4QWF - chains O and P of the 28 polymer chains in the assembly; structure by X-ray diffraction, 3.00 A resolution.

== Chain O ==
Name: Proteasome subunit alpha type-2
Source organism: Saccharomyces cerevisiae
Notes: engineered mutation(s): M45I
Reference sequence: P23639 (PSA2_YEAST); residue numbers follow UniProt; this construct covers 1-250
Sequence (250 residues; numbered 1 to 250; the number before each row is that of its first residue):
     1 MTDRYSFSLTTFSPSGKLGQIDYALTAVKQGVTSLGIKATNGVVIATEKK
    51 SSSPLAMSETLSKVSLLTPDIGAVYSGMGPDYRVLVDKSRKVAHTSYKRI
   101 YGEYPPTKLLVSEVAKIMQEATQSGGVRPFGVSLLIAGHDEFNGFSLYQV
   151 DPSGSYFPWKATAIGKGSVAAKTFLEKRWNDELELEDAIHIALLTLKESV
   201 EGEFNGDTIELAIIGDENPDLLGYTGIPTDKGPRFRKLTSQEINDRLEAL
UniProt features mapped onto this chain:
  - cross-link: K108 (Glycyl lysine isopeptide (Lys-Gly) (interchain with G-Cter in ubiquitin))

== Chain P ==
Name: Proteasome subunit alpha type-3
Source organism: Saccharomyces cerevisiae
Reference sequence: P23638 (PSA3_YEAST); residues 0-257 here correspond to UniProt positions 1-258 (UniProt number = residue number + 1)
Sequence (258 residues; each row starts with the number of its first residue; numbering starts at 0):
     0 MGSRRYDSRTTIFSPEGRLYQVEYALESISHAGTAIGIMASDGIVLAAER
    50 KVTSTLLEQDTSTEKLYKLNDKIAVAVAGLTADAEILINTARIHAQNYLK
   100 TYNEDIPVEILVRRLSDIKQGYTQHGGLRPFGVSFIYAGYDDRYGYQLYT
   150 SNPSGNYTGWKAISVGANTSAAQTLLQMDYKDDMKVDDAIELALKTLSKT
   200 TDSSALTYDRLEFATIRKGANDGEVYQKIFKPQEIKDILVKTGITKKDED
   250 EEADEDMK
Unresolved in the structure: 0, 245-257
UniProt features mapped onto this chain:
  - cross-link (Glycyl lysine isopeptide (Lys-Gly)): K99 (interchain with G-Cter in ubiquitin), K198 (interchain with G-Cter in ubiquitin), K230 (interchain with G-Cter in ubiquitin)

== How chain O and chain P interact ==
Pairs across the interface (60; chain O residue first):
  R4(O) - S2(P)  hydrogen bond (backbone-side chain)
  Y5(O) - S2(P)
  Y5(O) - Y5(P)
  S6(O) - G125(P)
  S6(O) - L127(P)
  F7(O) - S2(P)
  F7(O) - Y5(P)
  F7(O) - D6(P)
  F7(O) - G126(P)
  S8(O) - G126(P)  hydrogen bond (backbone-backbone)
  S8(O) - L127(P)
  S8(O) - R128(P)  hydrogen bond (side chain-backbone)
  T10(O) - R128(P)
  T11(O) - S7(P)
  T11(O) - T9(P)
  T11(O) - Q20(P)
  F12(O) - Q20(P)  hydrogen bond (backbone-side chain)
  F12(O) - Y23(P)
  F12(O) - A24(P)  hydrophobic
  F12(O) - R128(P)
  F12(O) - P129(P)
  F12(O) - G131(P)
  S13(O) - Y23(P)
  P14(O) - Y23(P)  hydrophobic
  P14(O) - E26(P)
  S15(O) - E26(P)
  G16(O) - Y23(P)
  G16(O) - S27(P)  hydrogen bond (backbone-side chain)
  K38(O) - E57(P)  salt bridge
  S112(O) - E84(P)
  K116(O) - I85(P)
  Q119(O) - A81(P)
  Q119(O) - D82(P)  hydrogen bond
  Q119(O) - I85(P)
  Q119(O) - R128(P)
  T122(O) - R128(P)  hydrogen bond (backbone-side chain)
  Q123(O) - Y121(P)
  Q123(O) - L127(P)
  Q123(O) - R128(P)  hydrogen bond (side chain-backbone)
  Q123(O) - F130(P)
  G125(O) - L127(P)
  S153(O) - A81(P)
  G154(O) - A81(P)
  S155(O) - A81(P)
  Y156(O) - E84(P)  hydrogen bond
  F157(O) - L56(P)  hydrophobic
  P158(O) - L56(P)
  P158(O) - E57(P)  hydrogen bond (backbone-backbone)
  P158(O) - T60(P)
  P158(O) - S61(P)
  W159(O) - S53(P)
  W159(O) - L55(P)
  W159(O) - L56(P)
  K160(O) - T54(P)
  K160(O) - L55(P)  hydrogen bond (backbone-backbone)
  K160(O) - L56(P)
  K160(O) - E57(P)
  A161(O) - L55(P)
  L175(O) - L55(P)  hydrophobic
  E176(O) - T54(P)
Interface residues without a listed pair, chain O (34 interface residues in all): L18, S124, Y148, W179
Interface residues without a listed pair, chain P (32 interface residues in all): H30, L79, T80

== In short ==
34 residues of chain O face 32 of chain P across their interface, with 11 hydrogen bonds and 1 salt bridge.
Polar contacts include K38(O)-E57(P), R4(O)-S2(P) and S8(O)-R128(P).
Here chain O is Proteasome subunit alpha type-2 and chain P is Proteasome subunit alpha type-3, both from
Saccharomyces cerevisiae. Entry 4QWF (yCP beta5-M45I mutant in complex with carfilzomib) was determined by
X-ray diffraction (same publication as 4QUX, 4QUY, 4QV0, 4QV1, 4QV3, 4QV4 and 42 further entries).
